Entry 4O0G (X-ray diffraction, 2.10 A resolution); this record covers chains A and B.

# Chain A (and B)
Protein: Isoaspartyl peptidase/L-asparaginase
Source organism: Homo sapiens
Notes: EC 3.4.19.5, 3.5.1.1; chain B of this document is another copy of the same molecule, construct and numbering; everything in this record applies to it too
UniProtKB: Q7L266 (ASGL1_HUMAN); residues 1-308 here = UniProt positions 1-308
Chain sequence (309 residues; numbered 0 to 308; the number before each row is that of its first residue; numbering starts at 0):
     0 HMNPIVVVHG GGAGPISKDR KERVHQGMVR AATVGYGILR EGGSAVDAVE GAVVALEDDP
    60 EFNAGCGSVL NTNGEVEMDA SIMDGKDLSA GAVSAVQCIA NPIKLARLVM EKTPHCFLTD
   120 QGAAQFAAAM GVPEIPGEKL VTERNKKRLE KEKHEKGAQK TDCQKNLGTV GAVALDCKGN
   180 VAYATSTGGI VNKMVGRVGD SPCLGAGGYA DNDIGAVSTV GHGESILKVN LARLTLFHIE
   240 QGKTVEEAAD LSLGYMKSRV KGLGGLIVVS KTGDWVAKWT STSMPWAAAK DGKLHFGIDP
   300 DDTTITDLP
Not modelled in the structure: 154-167, 299-300 (chain B: 154-166, 297-299)
Sequence notes: expression tag (0); engineered mutation Val219 (Thr in Q7L266)
Metal / ion sites: Na+: Leu55, Glu56, Asp58, Phe61, Ala63, Cys65
Curated features (UniProtKB/Swiss-Prot):
  - active site: Thr168 (Nucleophile)
  - binding site (substrate): Arg196 to Asp199
  - modified residue: Met1 (N-acetylmethionine)
What the authors report for this chain:
  - mutagenesis - T219V: abolished catalytic activity (asparaginase activity)
  - conformationally variable residues (loop rearrangement, side-chain flip): His8, Gly9, Val219
  - contacts within the chain: His8-Val219
  - catalytic residues: Thr186 (proposed by the authors, not directly observed)

# How chain A and chain B interact
Pairs across the interface (80; chain A residue first):
  Asn72(A) - Gln124(B)
  Met82(A) - Lys227(B)
  Gly84(A) - Arg258(B)  hydrogen bond (backbone-side chain)
  Lys85(A) - Arg258(B)
  Asp86(A) - Val259(B)
  Leu87(A) - Lys227(B)
  Leu87(A) - Arg258(B)
  Leu87(A) - Val259(B)  hydrophobic
  Ser88(A) - Lys227(B)
  Ala94(A) - Thr118(B)
  Thr112(A) - Met193(B)
  Pro113(A) - Glu223(B)
  His114(A) - Lys192(B)
  His114(A) - Met193(B)  hydrogen bond (side chain-backbone)
  His114(A) - Arg196(B)
  His114(A) - Glu223(B)  salt bridge
  Cys115(A) - Glu223(B)
  Cys115(A) - Lys227(B)
  Phe116(A) - Arg196(B)
  Phe116(A) - Val197(B)  hydrogen bond (backbone-backbone)
  Phe116(A) - Cys202(B)  hydrophobic
  Leu117(A) - Met193(B)  hydrophobic
  Leu117(A) - Val194(B)
  Leu117(A) - Gly195(B)
  Leu117(A) - Arg196(B)
  Thr118(A) - Ala94(B)
  Thr118(A) - Thr118(B)  hydrogen bond
  Thr118(A) - Gly195(B)  hydrogen bond (backbone-backbone)
  Asp119(A) - Asp119(B)
  Asp119(A) - Gln120(B)  hydrogen bond (side chain-backbone)
  Gln120(A) - Asp119(B)  hydrogen bond (backbone-side chain)
  Gln120(A) - Gln120(B)  hydrogen bond
  Gly121(A) - Val194(B)
  Gly121(A) - Gly195(B)
  Gln124(A) - Val194(B)
  Phe125(A) - Met193(B)  hydrophobic
  Lys192(A) - His114(B)
  Met193(A) - Thr112(B)
  Met193(A) - His114(B)  hydrogen bond (backbone-side chain)
  Met193(A) - Leu117(B)  hydrophobic
  Met193(A) - Phe125(B)  hydrophobic
  Val194(A) - Gly121(B)
  Val194(A) - Gln124(B)
  Gly195(A) - Phe116(B)
  Gly195(A) - Leu117(B)
  Gly195(A) - Thr118(B)  hydrogen bond (backbone-backbone)
  Arg196(A) - His114(B)
  Arg196(A) - Phe116(B)
  Val197(A) - Phe116(B)  hydrogen bond (backbone-backbone)
  Val197(A) - Thr118(B)
  Cys202(A) - Phe116(B)  hydrophobic
  Leu203(A) - Leu226(B)  hydrophobic
  Leu203(A) - Asn229(B)  hydrogen bond (backbone-side chain)
  Gly204(A) - Asn229(B)
  Tyr208(A) - Lys227(B)  hydrogen bond (side chain-backbone)
  Tyr208(A) - Val228(B)
  Asp210(A) - Tyr254(B)  hydrogen bond
  Asp210(A) - Arg258(B)  salt bridge
  Asp212(A) - Arg258(B)  salt bridge
  Glu223(A) - His114(B)  salt bridge
  Glu223(A) - Cys115(B)
  Lys227(A) - Leu87(B)
  Lys227(A) - Tyr208(B)  hydrogen bond (backbone-side chain)
  Val228(A) - Tyr208(B)
  Asn229(A) - Leu203(B)  hydrogen bond (side chain-backbone)
  Asn229(A) - Gly204(B)
  Asn229(A) - Asn229(B)
  Arg232(A) - Asn229(B)
  Arg232(A) - Phe236(B)
  Phe236(A) - Arg232(B)
  Phe236(A) - Phe236(B)  hydrophobic
  Gln240(A) - Phe236(B)
  Tyr254(A) - Leu87(B)
  Arg258(A) - Gly84(B)  hydrogen bond (side chain-backbone)
  Arg258(A) - Lys85(B)  hydrogen bond (side chain-backbone)
  Arg258(A) - Asp86(B)
  Arg258(A) - Leu87(B)
  Arg258(A) - Asp210(B)  salt bridge
  Arg258(A) - Asp212(B)  salt bridge
  Val259(A) - Asp86(B)
Other interface residues (no listed pair), chain A (50 interface residues in all): Ala89, Ser93, Ala122, Ile189, Pro201, Asn211, Leu226, Leu233
Other interface residues (no listed pair), chain B (47 interface residues in all): Asn72, Met82, Ser88, Ser93, Pro113, Asn211, Leu233, Glu239, Gln240

# Overview
50 residues of chain A and 47 residues of chain B are in contact, with 18 hydrogen bonds and 6 salt bridges.
Polar pairs include His114(A)-Glu223(B), Asp210(A)-Arg258(B) and Asp212(A)-Arg258(B). UniProt lists
active-site residue Thr168(A) and 4 substrate-binding residues on chain A. The paper reports the catalytic
residue Thr186(A); T219V of chain A abolishes catalytic activity (asparaginase activity).
Chain A and chain B are both Isoaspartyl peptidase/L-asparaginase (Homo sapiens); the structure, Crystal
structure of the human L-asparaginase protein T219V mutant, was determined by X-ray diffraction (same
publication as 4O0C, 4O0D, 4O0E, 4O0F and 4O0H).
